Entry 8P1E (X-ray diffraction, 2.10 A resolution); this record covers chains C and D of the 5 polymer chains in the assembly.

[Chain C (and D)]
Name: Acetylcholine-binding protein
From: Lymnaea stagnalis
Notes: chain D of this document is another copy of the same molecule, construct and numbering; everything in this record applies to it too
UniProt: P58154 (ACHP_LYMST); residues 1-229 here = UniProt positions 1-229
Amino-acid sequence (237 residues; each row starts with the number of its first residue):
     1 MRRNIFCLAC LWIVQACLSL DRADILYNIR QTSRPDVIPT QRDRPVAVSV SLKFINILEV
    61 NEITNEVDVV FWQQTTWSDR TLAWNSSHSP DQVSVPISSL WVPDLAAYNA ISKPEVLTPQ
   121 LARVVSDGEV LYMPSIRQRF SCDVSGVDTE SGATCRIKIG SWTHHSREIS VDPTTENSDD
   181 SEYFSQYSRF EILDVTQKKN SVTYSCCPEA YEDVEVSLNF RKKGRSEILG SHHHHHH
Unresolved in the structure: 1-19, 225-237 (chain D: 1-19, 175-177, 225-237)
Sequence notes: expression tag (230-237)
Curated features (UniProtKB/Swiss-Prot):
  - glycosylation: Asn85 (N-linked (GlcNAc...) asparagine)
Cystine bridges: Cys142-Cys155, Cys206-Cys207

[Chain C / chain D interface]
Contacting residue pairs (48):
  Arg34(C) - Ala23(D)  hydrogen bond (side chain-backbone)
  Arg34(C) - Leu26(D)
  Arg34(C) - Tyr27(D)
  Arg34(C) - Arg30(D)
  Asp36(C) - Leu26(D)
  Asp36(C) - Arg30(D)  salt bridge
  Asp36(C) - Pro96(D)
  Val37(C) - Ala23(D)  hydrophobic
  Ile38(C) - Arg22(D)
  Ile63(C) - Arg189(D)
  Thr64(C) - Tyr187(D)
  Asn65(C) - Tyr187(D)  hydrogen bond (side chain-backbone)
  Glu66(C) - Leu58(D)
  Asp104(C) - Pro119(D)
  Asp104(C) - Leu121(D)
  Leu105(C) - Pro119(D)
  Ala110(C) - Leu117(D)
  Ile111(C) - Leu58(D)  hydrophobic
  Ile111(C) - Arg137(D)  hydrogen bond (backbone-side chain)
  Ser112(C) - Leu117(D)
  Lys113(C) - Glu115(D)  hydrogen bond (backbone-side chain)
  Lys113(C) - Val116(D)
  Lys113(C) - Leu117(D)
  Pro114(C) - Leu117(D)
  Ser141(C) - Asn56(D)  hydrogen bond
  Ser141(C) - Ser185(D)  hydrogen bond
  Ser141(C) - Tyr187(D)
  Cys142(C) - Tyr187(D)  hydrophobic
  Asp143(C) - Tyr187(D)
  Arg156(C) - Gln186(D)
  Arg156(C) - Tyr187(D)  hydrogen bond
  Trp162(C) - Trp72(D)
  Trp162(C) - Thr118(D)
  Trp162(C) - Pro119(D)
  Trp162(C) - Met133(D)  hydrogen bond (side chain-backbone)
  Thr163(C) - Ser94(D)  hydrogen bond
  Thr163(C) - Leu121(D)
  Thr163(C) - Arg123(D)  hydrogen bond (backbone-side chain)
  His164(C) - Ser94(D)  hydrogen bond
  His164(C) - Arg123(D)
  His165(C) - Arg123(D)
  Glu168(C) - Arg22(D)  salt bridge
  Glu168(C) - Arg123(D)  salt bridge
  Tyr204(C) - Trp72(D)
  Tyr204(C) - Glu182(D)
  Tyr204(C) - Tyr183(D)  hydrophobic
  Ser205(C) - Glu182(D)  hydrogen bond
  Cys206(C) - Tyr183(D)
Interface residues without a listed pair, chain C (29 interface residues in all): Thr40, Ala106
Interface residues without a listed pair, chain D (30 interface residues in all): Val70, Gln92, Pro134, Ser135, Ser178

[In short]
29 residues of chain C and 30 residues of chain D are in contact; the contacts include 12 hydrogen bonds and 3
salt bridges. Among the polar pairs are Asp36(C)-Arg30(D), Glu168(C)-Arg22(D) and Glu168(C)-Arg123(D).
Both chains are Acetylcholine-binding protein (Lymnaea stagnalis). Entry 8P1E (X-ray structure of
acetylcholine-binding protein (AChBP) in complex with FL001613) was determined by X-ray diffraction, deposited
together with 9SG3, 8P11, 8P1F and 8P22.
